PDB entry 9B05 | electron microscopy, 2.40 A resolution | chains A and D of the 8 polymer chains in the assembly

# Chain A (and D)
Name: Creatine kinase U-type, mitochondrial
Source organism: Homo sapiens
Notes: EC 2.7.3.2; chain D of this document is another copy of the same molecule, construct and numbering; everything in this record applies to it too
Reference sequence: P12532 (KCRU_HUMAN); residues 1-379 here correspond to UniProt positions 39-417 (UniProt number = residue number + 38)
Sequence (418 residues; each row starts with the number of its first residue; numbers below 1 keep their minus sign (Met-27 is residue -27)):
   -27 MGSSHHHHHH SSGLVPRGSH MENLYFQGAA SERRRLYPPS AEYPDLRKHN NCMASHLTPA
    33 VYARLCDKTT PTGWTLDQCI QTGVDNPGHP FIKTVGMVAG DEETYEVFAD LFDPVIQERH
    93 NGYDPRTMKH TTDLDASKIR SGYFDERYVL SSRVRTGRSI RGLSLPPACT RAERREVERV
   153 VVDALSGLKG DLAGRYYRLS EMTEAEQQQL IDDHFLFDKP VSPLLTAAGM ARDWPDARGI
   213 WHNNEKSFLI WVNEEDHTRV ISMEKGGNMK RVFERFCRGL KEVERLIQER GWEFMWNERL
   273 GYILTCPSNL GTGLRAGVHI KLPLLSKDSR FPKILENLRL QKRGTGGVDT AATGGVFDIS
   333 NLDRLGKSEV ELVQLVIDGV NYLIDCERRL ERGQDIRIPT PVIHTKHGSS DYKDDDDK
Unresolved in the structure: -27 to 2, 63-64, 121, 293-294, 318-329, 360-390
Differences from the reference sequence: expression tag (-27 to 0, 380-390)
Curated features (UniProtKB/Swiss-Prot):
  - region: Ala2 to Ala26 (Cardiolipin-binding)
  - binding site (ATP): Ser123 to Arg127, His186, Arg231, Arg287, Arg315 to Val320, Asp330
  - modified residue: Ser113 (Phosphoserine), Ser158 (Phosphoserine), Thr175 (Phosphothreonine), Ser194 (Phosphoserine), Thr317 (Phosphothreonine)
From the paper describing this entry:
  - catalytic residues: Glu227 (citing earlier work)
  - mutagenesis - H61A, H61K, D321N: unchanged catalytic activity
  - mutagenesis - E226A, E227D, E227Q: decreased catalytic activity
  - mutagenesis - E227D, E227Q: unchanged binding to all substrates
  - mutagenesis - H61A, H61K, E227Q: decreased binding to pCr

# How chain A and chain D interact
Contacting residue pairs (26):
  Ser3(A) with Asp39(D), hydrogen bond (backbone-backbone)
  Arg5(A) with Gly45(D); Thr47(D); Gln50(D), hydrogen bond
  Arg6(A) with Leu8(D); Cys38(D), hydrogen bond (side chain-backbone); Asp39(D); Asp49(D), salt bridge
  Arg7(A) with Leu8(D); Tyr9(D), hydrogen bond (backbone-backbone)
  Leu8(A) with Arg6(D); Arg7(D); Leu8(D), hydrophobic; Tyr9(D)
  Tyr9(A) with Arg7(D), hydrogen bond (backbone-backbone); Leu8(D); Tyr9(D), hydrophobic; Pro10(D)
  Pro10(A) with Tyr9(D)
  Cys38(A) with Arg6(D), hydrogen bond (backbone-side chain)
  Asp39(A) with Ser3(D), hydrogen bond (backbone-backbone); Arg6(D)
  Gly45(A) with Arg5(D)
  Thr47(A) with Arg5(D)
  Asp49(A) with Arg6(D), salt bridge
  Gln50(A) with Arg5(D), hydrogen bond
Other interface residues (no listed pair), chain A (15 interface residues in all): Glu14, Tyr34
Other interface residues (no listed pair), chain D (15 interface residues in all): Glu14, Tyr34

# Overview
The chain A/chain D interface involves 15 residues from each chain, with 8 hydrogen bonds and 2 salt bridges.
Polar contacts include Arg6(A)-Asp49(D), Arg5(A)-Gln50(D) and Arg6(A)-Cys38(D). From UniProt: 15 ATP-binding
residues on chain A. The paper reports the catalytic residue Glu227(A); E226A, E227D and E227Q of chain A
reduce catalytic activity; 6 substitutions were tested in all.
Chain A and chain D are both Creatine kinase U-type, mitochondrial (Homo sapiens); the structure, Cryo-EM
structure of human uMtCK1, was determined by electron microscopy, deposited together with 9B04, 9B0T, 9B0U,
9B14 and 9B16.
